Entry 139L (X-ray diffraction, 1.70 A resolution); this record covers chain A.

Chain A:
Molecule: T4 lysozyme
From: Enterobacteria phage T4
Notes: EC 3.2.1.17
Reference sequence: P00720 (LYCV_BPT4); residue numbers follow UniProt; this construct covers 1-164
Amino-acid sequence (164 residues; numbered 1 to 164; the number before each row is that of its first residue):
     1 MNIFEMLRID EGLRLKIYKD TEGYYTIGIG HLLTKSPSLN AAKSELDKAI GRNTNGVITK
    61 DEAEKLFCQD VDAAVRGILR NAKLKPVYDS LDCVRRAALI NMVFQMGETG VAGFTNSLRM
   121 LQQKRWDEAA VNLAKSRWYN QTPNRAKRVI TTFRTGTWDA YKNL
Not modelled in the structure: 163-164
Sequence notes: conflict T54 (Cys in P00720), C68 (Asn in P00720), C93 (Ala in P00720), A97 (Cys in P00720)
Cystine bridges: C68-C93
Curated features (UniProtKB/Swiss-Prot):
  - active site (Proton donor/acceptor): E11, D20
  - binding site (substrate): L32, F104, S117, N132
  - mutagenesis: E11 (E11A/F/H/M/N: Complete loss of enzymatic activity; E11N: Loss of 84% of enzymatic activity; E11Q: Complete loss of activity), D20 (D20A/N/S/T: Complete loss of enzymatic activity; D20C: Nearly no effet on specific enzymatic activity; D20E/Q: Loss of 99% of enzymatic activity), T26 (T26E: Complete loss of activity at neutral pH; covalently bound substrate; T26H: Facilitates transglycosylation more effectively than hydrolysis; covalently bound substrate), G30 (G30A: Almost complete loss of enzymatic activity; G30F: Almost complete loss of enzymatic activity. The enzyme is destabilized by 1.5 kcal/mol), S117 (S117F: 10-fold decrease in enzymatic activity; S117I: 500-fold decrease in enzymatic activity; S117V: 50-fold decrease in enzymatic activity), N132 (N132I: 5-fold decrease in enzymatic activity; N132M/F: 2-fold decrease in enzymatic activity)

Summary:
From UniProt: active-site residues E11 and D20, 4 substrate-binding residues and 6 mutagenesis sites.
Chain A is T4 lysozyme (Enterobacteria phage T4); the structure, Rapid crystallization of T4 lysozyme by
intermolecular disulfide crosslinking, was determined by X-ray diffraction, deposited together with 138L.
